PDB entry 7V3V | electron microscopy, 2.90 A resolution | chains 4 and I of the 14 polymer chains in the assembly

== Chain 4 ==
Protein: DNA replication licensing factor MCM4
Source organism: Saccharomyces cerevisiae S288C
Notes: EC 3.6.4.12
UniProtKB: P30665 (MCM4_YEAST); numbering as in UniProt (aligned over 1-933)
Amino-acid sequence (933 residues; row label = number of the first residue in the row):
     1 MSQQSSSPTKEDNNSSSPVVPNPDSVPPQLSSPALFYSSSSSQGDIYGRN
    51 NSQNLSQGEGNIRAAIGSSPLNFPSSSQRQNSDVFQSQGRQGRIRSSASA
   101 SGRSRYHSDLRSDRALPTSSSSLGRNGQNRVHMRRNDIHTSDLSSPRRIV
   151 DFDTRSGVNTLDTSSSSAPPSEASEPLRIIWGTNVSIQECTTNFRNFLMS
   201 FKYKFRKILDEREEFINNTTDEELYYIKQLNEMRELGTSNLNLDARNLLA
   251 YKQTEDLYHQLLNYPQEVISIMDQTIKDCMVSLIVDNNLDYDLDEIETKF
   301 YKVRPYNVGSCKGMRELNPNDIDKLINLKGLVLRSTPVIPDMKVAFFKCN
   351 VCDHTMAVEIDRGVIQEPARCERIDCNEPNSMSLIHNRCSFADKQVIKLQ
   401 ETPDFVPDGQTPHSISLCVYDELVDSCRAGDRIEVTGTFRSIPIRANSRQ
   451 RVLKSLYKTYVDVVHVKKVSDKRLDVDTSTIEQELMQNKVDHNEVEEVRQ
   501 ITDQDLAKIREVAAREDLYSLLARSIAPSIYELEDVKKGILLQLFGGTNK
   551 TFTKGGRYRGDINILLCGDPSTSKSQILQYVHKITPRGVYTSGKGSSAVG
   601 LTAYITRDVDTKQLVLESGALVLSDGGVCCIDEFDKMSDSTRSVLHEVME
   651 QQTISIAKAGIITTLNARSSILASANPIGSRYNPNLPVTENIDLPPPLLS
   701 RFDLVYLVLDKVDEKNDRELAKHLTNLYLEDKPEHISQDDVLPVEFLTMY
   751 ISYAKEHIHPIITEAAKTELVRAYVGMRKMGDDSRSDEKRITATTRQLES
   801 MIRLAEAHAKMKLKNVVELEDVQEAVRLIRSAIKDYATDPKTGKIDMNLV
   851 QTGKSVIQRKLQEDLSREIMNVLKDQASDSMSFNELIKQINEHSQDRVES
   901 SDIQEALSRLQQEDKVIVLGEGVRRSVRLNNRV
Unresolved in the structure: 1-175, 734-738, 785-787, 854-933
Ion coordination: Zn2+: C349, C352, C371, C376; Mg2+ site 1: S575 (together with ATP-gamma-S); Mg2+ site 2: E650 (together with ATP-gamma-S) (shared with 1 residue of chain 6)
Ligand contacts:
  - ATP-gamma-S (AGS; phosphothiophosphoric acid-adenylate ester), molecule 1: S529, I530, Y531, D569, P570, S571, T572, S573, K574, S575, Q576, E633, N676, L720, L724
  - ATP-gamma-S (AGS), molecule 2: Y558, E650, P697, R701, T795, R796, E799
Curated features (UniProtKB/Swiss-Prot):
  - motif: S700 to D703 (Arginine finger)
  - binding site (ATP): G568 to S575
  - modified residue (Phosphoserine): S52, S56, S69
  - mutagenesis: K574 (K574A: Loss of MCM2-7 complex helicase activity)
From the paper describing this entry:
  - post-translational modification sites: T140, S141 (citing earlier work)

== Chain I ==
Protein: DDK kinase regulatory subunit DBF4
Source organism: Saccharomyces cerevisiae S288C
UniProtKB: P32325 (DBF4_YEAST); residue numbers follow UniProt; this construct covers 1-704
Amino-acid sequence (704 residues; row label = number of the first residue in the row):
     1 MVSPTKMIIRSPLKETDTNLKHNNGIAASTTAAGHLNVFSNDNNCNNNNT
    51 TESFPKKRSLERLELQQQQHLHEKKRARIERARSIEGAVQVSKGTGLKNV
   101 EPRVTPKELLEWQTNWKKIMKRDSRIYFDITDDVEMNTYNKSKMDKRRDL
   151 LKRGFLTLGAQITQFFDTTVTIVITRRSVENIYLLKDTDILSRAKKNYMK
   201 VWSYEKAARFLKNLDVDLDHLSKTKSASLAAPTLSNLLHNEKLYGPTDRD
   251 PRTKRDDIHYFKYPHVYLYDLWQTWAPIITLEWKPQELTNLDELPYPILK
   301 IGSFGRCPFIGDRNYDESSYKRVVKRYSRDKANKKYALQLRALFQYHADT
   351 LLNTSSVNDQTKNLIFIPHTCNDSTKSFKKWMQEKAKNFEKTELKKTDDS
   401 AVQDVRNEHADQTDEKNSILLNETETKEPPLKEEKENKQSIAEESNKYPQ
   451 RKELAATPKLNHPVLATFARQETEEVPDDLCTLKTKSRQAFEIKASGAHQ
   501 SNDVATSFGNGLGPTRASVMSKNMKSLSRLMVDRKLGVKQTNGNNKNYTA
   551 TIATTAETSKENRHRLDFNALKKDEAPSKETGKDSAVHLETNRKPQNFPK
   601 VATKSVSADSKVHNDIKITTTESPTASKKSTSTNVTLHFNAQTAQTAQPV
   651 KKETVKNSGYCENCRVKYESLEQHIVSEKHLSFAENDLNFEAIDSLIENL
   701 RFQI
Unresolved in the structure: 1-105, 216-229, 353-362, 387-510, 535-656, 704
Ion coordination: Zn2+: C661, C664, H674, H680
Curated features (UniProtKB/Swiss-Prot):
  - zinc finger: T654 to Q703 (DBF4-type)
  - region: R10 to N19 (D box 1), R62 to H70 (D box 2)
  - motif: R83 to A88 (POLO box domain (PBD)-binding)
  - binding site (Zn(2+)): C661, C664, H674, H680
  - modified residue (Phosphoserine): S59, S84, S235, S623
  - mutagenesis: R83 (R83A/E: Defective for interaction with CDC5), S84 (S84A: No effect), I85 (I85A: Defective for interaction with CDC5), E86 (E86K: No effect), G87 (G87A: Defective for interaction with CDC5), A88 (A88V: Defective for interaction with CDC5), C661 (C661A: In DBF4-AAHH; weakens interaction with ARS1 origin DNA and MCM2, but not other known ligands; when associated with A-664), C664 (C664A: In DBF4-AAHH; weakens interaction with ARS1 origin DNA and MCM2, but not other known ligands; when associated with A-661), H674 (H674A: In DBF4-CCAA; weakens interaction with ARS1 origin DNA and MCM2, but not other known ligands; when associated with A-680), H680 (H680A: Weakens interaction with ARS1 origin DNA and MCM2, but not other known ligands. In DBF4-CCAA; weakens interaction with ARS1 origin DNA and MCM2, but not other known ligands ...)

== Interface between chain 4 and chain I ==
Pairs across the interface (59):
  L177(4) with D533(I); R534(I)
  R178(4) with M531(I), hydrogen bond (side chain-backbone); V532(I); D533(I), salt bridge
  I179(4) with L530(I); M531(I); V532(I), hydrogen bond (backbone-backbone); R534(I)
  I180(4) with L530(I)
  W181(4) with L530(I), hydrogen bond (backbone-backbone); V532(I), hydrophobic
  I187(4) with L527(I), hydrophobic; M531(I), hydrophobic
  T192(4) with K667(I)
  R195(4) with P514(I); T515(I), hydrogen bond (side chain-backbone)
  N196(4) with V666(I); K667(I), hydrogen bond (side chain-backbone)
  M199(4) with R665(I); V666(I), hydrophobic; K679(I)
  S200(4) with E678(I); K679(I)
  K202(4) with E678(I), salt bridge
  F205(4) with E678(I)
  L224(4) with K679(I)
  E267(4) with L527(I)
  S270(4) with N523(I); M524(I)
  I271(4) with M524(I)
  Q274(4) with V519(I); M520(I); S521(I), hydrogen bond (side chain-backbone); M524(I)
  K277(4) with V519(I)
  D278(4) with R516(I); A517(I), hydrogen bond (side chain-backbone)
  V281(4) with A517(I), hydrophobic
  S282(4) with T515(I)
  V285(4) with T515(I)
  D286(4) with E662(I); R665(I), salt bridge
  N287(4) with R665(I), hydrogen bond
  E297(4) with A517(I); S518(I), hydrogen bond; V519(I)
  F300(4) with S521(I)
  F346(4) with D248(I)
  H354(4) with R249(I); D250(I), hydrogen bond (side chain-backbone); T253(I)
  T355(4) with D248(I), hydrogen bond; R249(I)
  E372(4) with R249(I), salt bridge; K254(I)
  R373(4) with D250(I), salt bridge; T253(I)
  I374(4) with T253(I)
Interface residues without a listed pair, chain 4 (36 interface residues in all): K204, D353, R388
Interface residues without a listed pair, chain I (30 interface residues in all): D256, Y660, C664
The authors on this interface:
  - interface residues, chain I: A230(I), M520(I), K522(I)

== Summary ==
Chain 4 and chain I form an interface of 36 and 30 residues respectively, with 11 hydrogen bonds and 5 salt
bridges. Polar pairs include R178(4)-D533(I), K202(4)-E678(I) and D286(4)-R665(I). Bound to chain 4:
ATP-gamma-S. From the paper: interface residues A230(I), M520(I) and K522(I); modification sites T140(4) and
S141(4).
Here chain 4 is DNA replication licensing factor MCM4 and chain I is DDK kinase regulatory subunit DBF4, both
from Saccharomyces cerevisiae S288C. Entry 7V3V (Cryo-EM structure of MCM double hexamer bound with DDK in
State I) was determined by electron microscopy together with 7V3U and 7W8G from the same study.
